7NUQ - chains 2 and 4 of the 5 polymer chains in the assembly; structure by electron microscopy, 2.80 A resolution.

[Chain 2]
Name: Genome polyprotein
From: Human rhinovirus 14
Notes: EC 3.4.22.29, 3.6.1.15, 3.4.22.28, 2.7.7.48
UniProt: P03303 (POLG_HRV14); residues 1-262 here correspond to UniProt positions 70-331 (UniProt number = residue number + 69)
Chain sequence (262 residues; each row starts with the number of its first residue):
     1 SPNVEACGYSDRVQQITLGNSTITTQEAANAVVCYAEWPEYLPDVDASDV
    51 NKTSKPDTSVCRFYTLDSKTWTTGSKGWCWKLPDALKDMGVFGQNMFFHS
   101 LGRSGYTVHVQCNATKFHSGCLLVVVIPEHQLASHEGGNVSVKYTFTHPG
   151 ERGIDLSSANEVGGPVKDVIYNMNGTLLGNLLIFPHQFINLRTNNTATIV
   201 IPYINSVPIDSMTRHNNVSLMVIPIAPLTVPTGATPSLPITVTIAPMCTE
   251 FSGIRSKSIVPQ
Unresolved in the structure: 1-6
Curated features (UniProtKB/Swiss-Prot):
  - site: Q262 (Cleavage)

[Chain 4]
Name: Genome polyprotein
From: Human rhinovirus 14
Notes: EC 3.4.22.29, 3.6.1.15, 3.4.22.28, 2.7.7.48
UniProt: P03303 (POLG_HRV14); residues 1-68 here correspond to UniProt positions 2-69 (UniProt number = residue number + 1)
Chain sequence (68 residues; each row starts with the number of its first residue):
     1 GAQVSTQKSGSHENQNILTNGSNQTFTVINYYKDAASTSSAGQSLSMDPS
    51 KFTEPVKDLMLKGAPALN
Unresolved in the structure: 1-28
Curated features (UniProtKB/Swiss-Prot):
  - site: N68 (Cleavage)
  - lipidation: G1 (N-myristoyl glycine)

[How chain 2 and chain 4 interact]
Pairs across the interface (24):
  Y9(2) - N68(4)
  S10(2) - N68(4)  hydrogen bond (side chain-backbone)
  D11(2) - D58(4)
  D11(2) - A66(4)
  D11(2) - L67(4)
  D11(2) - N68(4)  hydrogen bond (backbone-backbone)
  R12(2) - N68(4)  hydrogen bond (side chain-backbone)
  Q14(2) - D58(4)  hydrogen bond
  A29(2) - L67(4)  hydrophobic
  N30(2) - V56(4)
  N30(2) - K57(4)  hydrogen bond (side chain-backbone)
  N30(2) - D58(4)  hydrogen bond (side chain-backbone)
  N30(2) - M60(4)  hydrogen bond
  N30(2) - L67(4)
  A31(2) - V56(4)
  A31(2) - K57(4)  hydrogen bond (backbone-backbone)
  V32(2) - P55(4)
  V33(2) - P55(4)  hydrogen bond (backbone-backbone)
  V33(2) - K57(4)
  Y35(2) - K51(4)
  Y35(2) - F52(4)  hydrophobic
  Y35(2) - P55(4)
  W38(2) - K57(4)
  T193(2) - L67(4)
Other interface residues (no listed pair), chain 2 (16 interface residues in all): A28, C34, A36

[In short]
The interface between chain 2 and chain 4 involves 16 residues on one side and 10 on the other; the contacts
include 9 hydrogen bonds. Polar contacts include S10(2)-N68(4), R12(2)-N68(4) and Q14(2)-D58(4).
Chain 2 is Genome polyprotein and chain 4 is Genome polyprotein, both from Human rhinovirus 14; the structure,
Rhinovirus 14 virion-like at pH 6.2, was determined by electron microscopy together with 7BG6, 7BG7, 7NUL,
7NUM, 7NUN and 7NUO from the same study.
